6MV5 - chains H and L of the 3 polymer chains in the assembly; structure by X-ray diffraction, 2.10 A resolution.

== Chain H ==
Name: Anti-PCSK9 fab 6E2 heavy chain
Organism: Mus musculus
Notes: antibody fragment or engineered binder
Sequence (224 residues; each row starts with the number of its first residue; note: 3 numbers in that range are skipped by the numbering (no residue carries them; nothing is unmodelled there); a row labelled like 52A-52C holds insertion residues (52A, then the next letters in order)):
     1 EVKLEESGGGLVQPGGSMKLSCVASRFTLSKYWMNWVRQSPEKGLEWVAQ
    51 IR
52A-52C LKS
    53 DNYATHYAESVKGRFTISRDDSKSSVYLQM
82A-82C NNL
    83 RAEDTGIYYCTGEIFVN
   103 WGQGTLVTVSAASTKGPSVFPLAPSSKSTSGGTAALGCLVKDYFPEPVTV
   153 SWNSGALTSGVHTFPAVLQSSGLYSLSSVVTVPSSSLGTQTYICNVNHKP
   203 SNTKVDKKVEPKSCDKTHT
Unresolved in the structure: 127-133, 215-221
Modified residues: His-58 (N1-phosphonohistidine; NEP)
Disulfide bonds: Cys-22/Cys-92, Cys-140/Cys-196
Ion coordination: Zn2+ site 1: Asp-53 (together with sulfate ion) (shared with Asp-60(L) of chain L; 1 residue of chain P); Zn2+ site 2: His-164 (shared with Asn-137(L), Asn-138(L) of chain L)

== Chain L ==
Name: Anti-PCSK9 fab 6E2 light chain
Organism: Mus musculus
UniProtKB: A0A097PUG4 (A0A097PUG4_MOUSE); residues 107-214 here correspond to UniProt positions 131-238 (UniProt number = residue number + 24)
Sequence (219 residues; numbered 1 to 214 plus 5 insertion-coded residues; the number before each row is that of its first residue; a row labelled like 27A-27E holds insertion residues (27A, then the next letters in order)):
     1 DIVMTQAAPSVPVTPGESVSISCRSSK
27A-27E SLLHS
    28 NGNTYLYWFLQRPGQSPQLLIYRMSNLASGVPDRFSGSGSGTAFTLRISR
    78 VEAEDVGVYYCMQHLEYPFTFGAGTKLELKRTVAAPSVFIFPPSDEQLKS
   128 GTASVVCLLNNFYPREAKVQWKVDNALQSGNSQESVTEQDSKDSTYSLSS
   178 TLTLSKADYEKHKVYACEVTHQGLSSPVTKSFNRGEC
Unresolved in the structure: 214
Disulfide bonds: Cys-23/Cys-88, Cys-134/Cys-194
Ion coordination: Zn2+ site 1: Asp-60 (together with sulfate ion) (shared with Asp-53(H) of chain H; 1 residue of chain P); Zn2+ site 2: Glu-79, Glu-81 (shared with 1 residue of chain P); Zn2+ site 3: Asn-137, Asn-138 (shared with His-164(H) of chain H); Zn2+ site 4: Asp-185 (together with sulfate ion)

== How chain H and chain L interact ==
Residue-residue contacts (59):
  Gln-39(H) / Gln-38(L)  hydrogen bond
  Gln-39(H) / Tyr-87(L)  hydrogen bond
  Leu-45(H) / Tyr-87(L)  hydrophobic
  Leu-45(H) / Phe-98(L)
  Trp-47(H) / Tyr-94(L)  hydrophobic
  Trp-47(H) / Pro-95(L)  hydrophobic
  Trp-47(H) / Phe-96(L)
  Trp-47(H) / Phe-98(L)
  Gln-50(H) / Tyr-94(L)  hydrogen bond
  Gln-50(H) / Phe-96(L)
  Arg-52(H) / Tyr-94(L)  hydrogen bond
  His-58(H) / Tyr-94(L)
  Tyr-91(H) / Gln-38(L)  hydrogen bond
  Tyr-91(H) / Ser-43(L)
  Tyr-91(H) / Pro-44(L)
  Ile-96(H) / Tyr-34(L)
  Ile-96(H) / Leu-46(L)
  Phe-97(H) / Tyr-34(L)  hydrophobic
  Phe-97(H) / Phe-36(L)
  Phe-97(H) / Leu-46(L)
  Phe-97(H) / Phe-96(L)  hydrophobic
  Val-98(H) / Leu-46(L)  hydrophobic
  Trp-103(H) / Phe-36(L)  hydrophobic
  Trp-103(H) / Pro-44(L)  hydrophobic
  Gly-104(H) / Ser-43(L)  hydrogen bond (backbone-side chain)
  Gln-105(H) / Ser-43(L)
  Val-121(H) / Glu-123(L)
  Phe-122(H) / Ser-121(L)
  Phe-122(H) / Glu-123(L)
  Phe-122(H) / Gln-124(L)
  Pro-123(H) / Ser-121(L)
  Leu-124(H) / Phe-118(L)
  Leu-124(H) / Val-133(L)  hydrophobic
  Ala-125(H) / Phe-118(L)
  Thr-135(H) / Phe-116(L)
  Ala-137(H) / Phe-116(L)  hydrophobic
  Ala-137(H) / Phe-118(L)
  Leu-141(H) / Ser-131(L)
  Lys-143(H) / Ser-131(L)
  Ser-161(H) / Lys-169(L)
  His-164(H) / Asn-137(L)  hydrogen bond
  His-164(H) / Asn-138(L)  hydrogen bond
  His-164(H) / Ser-174(L)
  Phe-166(H) / Leu-135(L)  hydrophobic
  Phe-166(H) / Ser-162(L)
  Phe-166(H) / Thr-164(L)
  Phe-166(H) / Ser-174(L)
  Phe-166(H) / Leu-175(L)
  Phe-166(H) / Ser-176(L)
  Pro-167(H) / Ser-162(L)  hydrogen bond (backbone-side chain)
  Pro-167(H) / Val-163(L)
  Val-169(H) / Glu-161(L)
  Val-169(H) / Ser-162(L)
  Leu-170(H) / Gln-160(L)  hydrogen bond (backbone-side chain)
  Gln-171(H) / Gln-160(L)
  Val-181(H) / Leu-135(L)  hydrophobic
  Thr-183(H) / Asn-137(L)
  Lys-209(H) / Glu-123(L)  salt bridge
  Lys-214(H) / Asp-122(L)  salt bridge
Also at the interface, not in a pair above, chain H (41 interface residues in all): Trp-33, Asn-35, Val-37, Glu-46, Glu-95, Leu-138, Thr-165, Ser-179
Also at the interface, not in a pair above, chain L (36 interface residues in all): Gln-42, Thr-129, Asp-167, Thr-178, Thr-180

== Summary ==
Chain H and chain L form an interface of 41 and 36 residues respectively, with 10 hydrogen bonds and 2 salt
bridges. Polar pairs include Lys-209(H)/Glu-123(L), Lys-214(H)/Asp-122(L) and Gln-39(H)/Gln-38(L). The Zn2+
site 1 is built by Asp-53(H) and Asp-60(L).
Chain H is Anti-PCSK9 fab 6E2 heavy chain and chain L is Anti-PCSK9 fab 6E2 light chain, both from Mus
musculus; the structure, Anti-PCSK9 fab 6E2 bound to the N-terminal peptide from PCSK9 (E32K), was determined
by X-ray diffraction, deposited together with 6E4Y and 6E4Z.
